Entry 3H1F (X-ray diffraction, 2.20 A resolution); this record covers chain A.

Chain A:
Protein: Chemotaxis protein cheY homolog
Source organism: Helicobacter pylori
UniProt: P71403 (CHEY_HELPY); residues 1-124 here = UniProt positions 1-124
Amino-acid sequence (129 residues; row label = number of the first residue in the row; numbers below 1 keep their minus sign (Gly-4 is residue -4)):
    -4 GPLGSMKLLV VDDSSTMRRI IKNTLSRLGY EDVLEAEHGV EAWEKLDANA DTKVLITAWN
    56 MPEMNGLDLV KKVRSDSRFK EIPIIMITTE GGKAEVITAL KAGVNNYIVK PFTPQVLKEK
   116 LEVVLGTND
Not modelled in the structure: -4 to 0, 124
Sequence notes: expression tag (-4 to 0); engineered mutation Ala53 (Asp in P71403)
Swiss-Prot annotation at these positions:
  - binding site (Mg(2+)): Asp7, Asp8, Asn55
  - natural variant: Thr122 (T122A: In strain: NCTC 11637 and NCTC 11638)
What the authors report for this chain:
  - mutagenesis - D53A: unchanged binding to acetyl phosphate
  - mutagenesis - D53A: abolished binding to HpFliMNM
  - mutagenesis - D53A: abolished signaling in response to cheZ-null mutant

Summary:
UniProt lists 3 Mg2+-binding residues. The paper reports that D53A abolishes binding to HpFliMNM; D53A
abolishes signaling in response to cheZ-null mutant.
Chain A is Chemotaxis protein cheY homolog (Helicobacter pylori); the structure, Crystal structure of CheY
mutant D53A of Helicobacter pylori, was determined by X-ray diffraction, deposited together with 3GWG, 3H1E
and 3H1G.
